PDB entry 1XOK | X-ray diffraction, 3.00 A resolution | chains A and C of the 4 polymer chains in the assembly

# Chain A
Molecule: alfalfa mosaic virus RNA 3' UTR
Notes: fragment: amv rna bases 843-872
Sequence (30 nucleotides; each row starts with the number of its first residue):
   843 AUGCUCAUGC AAAACUGCAU GAAUGCCCCU
Disordered / not traced: 853-855

# Chain C
Molecule: Coat protein
Notes: fragment: amv coat protein residues 1-26
UniProt: P24264 (COAT_AMVYS); residue numbers follow UniProt; this construct covers 1-26
Amino-acid sequence (26 residues; numbered 1 to 26; the number before each row is that of its first residue):
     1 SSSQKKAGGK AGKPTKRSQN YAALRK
Disordered / not traced: 1-11
Swiss-Prot annotation at these positions:
  - modified residue: Ser2 (N-acetylserine)
Reported in the primary citation:
  - binding site for alfalfa mosaic virus RNA 3' UTR (chain A): Lys13, Pro14, Arg17, Ser18, Gln19, Tyr21
  - binding site for alfalfa mosaic virus RNA 3' UTR: Arg17, Tyr21
  - contacts within the chain: Thr15-Ser18 (hydrogen bond)

# How chain A and chain C interact
Residue-residue contacts - 13 pairs, chain A then chain C:
  U844(A) - Ser18(C)  hydrogen bond to the sugar
  U844(A) - Tyr21(C)  stacking on the base
  U844(A) - Ala22(C)  sugar contact
  G845(A) - Gly12(C)  sugar contact
  G845(A) - Lys13(C)  sugar contact
  G845(A) - Pro14(C)  sugar contact
  G845(A) - Ser18(C)  hydrogen bond to the phosphate
  G845(A) - Gln19(C)  hydrogen bond to the phosphate
  C846(A) - Gly12(C)  hydrogen bond to the phosphate
  A864(A) - Arg17(C)  base contact
  A865(A) - Arg17(C)  salt bridge to the phosphate
  A865(A) - Tyr21(C)  base contact
  G867(A) - Arg17(C)  hydrogen bond to the base
Interface residues without a listed pair, chain C (9 interface residues in all): Thr15

# Overview
6 residues of chain A and 9 residues of chain C are in contact; the contacts include 5 hydrogen bonds, 1 salt
bridge and 1 aromatic stacking contact. Among the polar pairs are G867(A)-Arg17(C), U844(A)-Ser18(C) and
G845(A)-Ser18(C). The paper reports a binding site for alfalfa mosaic virus RNA 3' UTR (chain A) at Lys13(C),
Pro14(C) and Arg17(C) among others; a binding site for alfalfa mosaic virus RNA 3' UTR at Arg17(C) and
Tyr21(C).
Here chain A is alfalfa mosaic virus RNA 3' UTR and chain C is Coat protein. Entry 1XOK (crystal structure of
alfalfa mosaic virus RNA 3'UTR in complex with coat protein N terminal peptide) was determined by X-ray
diffraction.
